7E4R - chains B and E of the 6 polymer chains in the assembly; structure by X-ray diffraction, 2.60 A resolution.

Chain B:
Name: Tubulin beta-2B chain
Organism: Bos taurus
Reference sequence: Q6B856 (TBB2B_BOVIN); numbering as in UniProt (aligned over 1-431)
Amino-acid sequence (431 residues; row label = number of the first residue in the row):
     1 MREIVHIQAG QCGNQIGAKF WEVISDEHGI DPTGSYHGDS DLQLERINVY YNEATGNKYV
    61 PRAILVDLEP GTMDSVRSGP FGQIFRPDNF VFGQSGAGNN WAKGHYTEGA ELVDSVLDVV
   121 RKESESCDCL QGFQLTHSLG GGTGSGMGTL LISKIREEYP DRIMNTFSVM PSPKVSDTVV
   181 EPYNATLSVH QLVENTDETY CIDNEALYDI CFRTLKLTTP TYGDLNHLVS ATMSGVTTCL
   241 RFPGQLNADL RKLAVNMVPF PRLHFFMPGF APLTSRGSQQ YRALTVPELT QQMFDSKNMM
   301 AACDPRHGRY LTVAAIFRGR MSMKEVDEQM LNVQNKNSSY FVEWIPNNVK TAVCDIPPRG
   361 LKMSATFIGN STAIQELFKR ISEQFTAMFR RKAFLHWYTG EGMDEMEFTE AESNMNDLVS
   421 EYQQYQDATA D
Unresolved in the structure: 1, 429-431
Ion coordination: Mg2+: Gln11 (together with GDP)
Ligand contacts: GDP (guanosine-5'-diphosphate): Gly10, Gln11, Cys12, Gln15, Asn99, Ser138, Gly140, Gly141, Gly142, Thr143, Gly144, Val169, Pro171, Val175, Asp177, Glu181, Asn204, Tyr222, Leu225, Asn226

Chain E:
Name: Stathmin-4
Organism: Rattus norvegicus
Reference sequence: P63043 (STMN4_RAT); residues 6-143 here correspond to UniProt positions 50-187 (UniProt number = residue number + 44)
Amino-acid sequence (138 residues; numbered 6 to 143; the number before each row is that of its first residue):
     6 MEVIELNKCT SGQSFEVILK PPSFDGVPEF NASLPRRRDP SLEEIQKKLE AAEERRKYQE
    66 AELLKHLAEK REHEREVIQK AIEENNNFIK MAKEKLAQKM ESNKENREAH LAAMLERLQE
   126 KDKHAEEVRK NKELKEEA
Unresolved in the structure: 29-43, 142-143

Chain B / chain E interface:
Contacting residue pairs (24):
  Tyr106(B) - His78(E)  hydrogen bond
  Tyr106(B) - Glu79(E)
  Tyr106(B) - Val82(E)  hydrophobic
  Tyr106(B) - Ile83(E)
  Leu150(B) - Glu79(E)
  Ser153(B) - Leu72(E)
  Ser153(B) - Lys75(E)
  Ser153(B) - Arg76(E)  hydrogen bond
  Lys154(B) - Arg76(E)
  Lys154(B) - Glu79(E)  salt bridge
  Arg156(B) - Leu68(E)
  Glu157(B) - Leu69(E)
  Glu157(B) - Leu72(E)
  Glu157(B) - Arg76(E)  salt bridge
  Gln191(B) - Lys75(E)  hydrogen bond
  Asn195(B) - Lys75(E)
  Thr399(B) - Glu89(E)
  Glu401(B) - Val82(E)
  Glu401(B) - Ala86(E)
  Gly402(B) - Val82(E)
  Gly402(B) - Lys85(E)
  Gly402(B) - Ala86(E)
  Asp404(B) - Lys85(E)  salt bridge
  Glu407(B) - His78(E)  salt bridge
Interface residues without a listed pair, chain B (18 interface residues in all): His105, Thr107, Pro160, Gly400, Met403
Interface residues without a listed pair, chain E (13 interface residues in all): Glu65

In short:
18 residues of chain B and 13 residues of chain E are in contact; the contacts include 3 hydrogen bonds and 4
salt bridges. Polar contacts include Lys154(B)-Glu79(E), Glu157(B)-Arg76(E) and Asp404(B)-Lys85(E). Bound to
chain B: GDP.
Here chain B is Tubulin beta-2B chain (Bos taurus) and chain E is Stathmin-4 (Rattus norvegicus). Entry 7E4R
(Crystal structure of tubulin in complex with D-DM1-SMe) was determined by X-ray diffraction, deposited
together with 7E4Q and 7E4Z.
